Entry 8TEA (electron microscopy, 3.40 A resolution); this record covers chains D and F of the 7 polymer chains in the assembly.

Chain D:
Molecule: Envelope glycoprotein UL130
Organism: Human betaherpesvirus 5
Reference sequence: A0A0G2TB82 (A0A0G2TB82_HCMV); residues 26-214 here = UniProt positions 26-214
Sequence (208 residues; each row starts with the number of its first residue):
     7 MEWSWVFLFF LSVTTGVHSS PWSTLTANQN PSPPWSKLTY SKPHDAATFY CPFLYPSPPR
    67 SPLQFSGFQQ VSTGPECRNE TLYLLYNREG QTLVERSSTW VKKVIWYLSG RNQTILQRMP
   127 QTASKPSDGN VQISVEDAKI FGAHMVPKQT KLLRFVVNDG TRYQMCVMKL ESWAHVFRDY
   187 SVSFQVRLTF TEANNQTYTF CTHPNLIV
Unresolved in the structure: 7-110
Sequence notes: initiating methionine (7); expression tag (8-25)
Cystine bridges: Cys-172/Cys-207

Chain F:
Molecule: CS3pt1p4_C1L Fab heavy chain
Organism: Homo sapiens
Notes: antibody fragment or engineered binder
Sequence (223 residues; row label = number of the first residue in the row; a row labelled like 82A-82C holds insertion residues (82A, then the next letters in order)):
     1 QVQLVQSGAE VKKPGSSVKV SCKASGGTFT DYALSWVRQA PGQGLEWMGG II
   52A P
    53 VLGTPHYAQK FEDRVTIIAD ESTGTVFMAL
82A-82C SSL
    83 RSDDTGMYYC ARGVTHPY
100A-100E YYYAM
   101 DVWGQGTTIT VSSASTKGPS VFPLAPSSKS TSGGTAALGC LVKDYFPEPV TVSWNSGALT
   161 SGVHTFPAVL QSSGLYSLSS VVTVPSSSLG TQTYICNVNH KPSNTKVDKR VEPK
Unresolved in the structure: 113-214
Cystine bridges: Cys-22/Cys-92

Chain D / chain F interface:
Contacting residue pairs (9):
  Tyr-169(D) with Ile-52(F); Tyr-100(F), hydrogen bond (side chain-backbone); Tyr-100A(F), hydrophobic; Tyr-100B(F)
  Gln-170(D) with Tyr-100A(F)
  Met-171(D) with Tyr-100A(F), hydrogen bond (backbone-side chain)
  Glu-198(D) with Tyr-100A(F), hydrogen bond
  Asn-200(D) with Pro-99(F), hydrogen bond (side chain-backbone); Tyr-100A(F)
Other interface residues (no listed pair), chain D (7 interface residues in all): Arg-160, Ala-199
Other interface residues (no listed pair), chain F (6 interface residues in all): His-58

Overview:
Chain D and chain F form an interface of 7 and 6 residues respectively, with 4 hydrogen bonds. Polar pairs
include Tyr-169(D)/Tyr-100(F), Met-171(D)/Tyr-100A(F) and Glu-198(D)/Tyr-100A(F).
Here chain D is Envelope glycoprotein UL130 (Human betaherpesvirus 5) and chain F is CS3pt1p4_C1L Fab heavy
chain (Homo sapiens). Entry 8TEA (HCMV Pentamer in complex with CS2pt1p2_A10L Fab and CS3pt1p4_C1L Fab) was
determined by electron microscopy together with 8TCO from the same study.
